3STT - chains A and B; structure by X-ray diffraction, 2.24 A resolution.

Chain A (and B):
Protein: Methylketone synthase I
Source organism: Lycopersicon hirsutum f. glabratum
Notes: chain B of this document is another copy of the same molecule, construct and numbering; everything in this record applies to it too
UniProt: E0YCS2 (E0YCS2_SOLHA); numbering as in UniProt (aligned over 1-265)
Sequence (267 residues; numbered -1 to 265; the number before each row is that of its first residue; numbers below 1 keep their minus sign (Gly-1 is residue -1)):
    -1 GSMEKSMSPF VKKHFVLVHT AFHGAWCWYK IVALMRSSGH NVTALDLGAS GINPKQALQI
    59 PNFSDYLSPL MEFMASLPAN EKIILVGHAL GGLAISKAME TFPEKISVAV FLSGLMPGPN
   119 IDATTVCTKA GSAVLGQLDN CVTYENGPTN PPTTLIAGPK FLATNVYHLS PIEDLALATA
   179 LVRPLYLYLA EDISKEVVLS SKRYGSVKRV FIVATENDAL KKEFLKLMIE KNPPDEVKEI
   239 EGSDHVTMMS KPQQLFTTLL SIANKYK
Disordered / not traced: -1 to 7 (chain B: -1 to 6)
Construct notes: expression tag (-1 to 0)
Ligand contacts: decanoic acid (DKA): Thr18, Ala19, Ala87, Leu88, Cys125, Ala128, Gly129, Val132, Leu153, Leu183, Tyr184, Leu185, Tyr186, Ile191, His243
Reported in the primary citation:
  - conformationally variable residues (helix shift): Asn215
  - catalytic residues: Thr18, His243 (proposed by the authors, not directly observed)
  - mutagenesis - T18A, T18A/A87S, A19F, A19M, A19M/A128M, A87C, A87S/N215D, L88W/V132W, A128W, V132W, H243A: decreased catalytic activity
  - mutagenesis - A128M, N215A: unchanged catalytic activity
  - mutagenesis - A87S: increased catalytic activity
  - mutagenesis - A87C: abolished catalytic activity
  - mutagenesis - T18A/A87S, A87C: decreased stability
  - mutagenesis - N215D: decreased catalytic activity on thioesterase/decarboxylase
  - mutagenesis - A87S/N215D: unchanged catalytic activity on thioesterase
  - mutagenesis - L88W: unchanged catalytic activity on 3-ketomyristate
  - mutagenesis - L88W, C125W, G129W (44-fold): increased catalytic activity on 3-ketoheptanoate
  - mutagenesis - G129W: decreased binding to 3-ketomyristate
  - mutagenesis - G129W: increased binding to 3-ketoheptanoate
  - mutagenesis - N215D: decreased catalytic activity (thioesterase/decarboxylase activity)
  - specificity-determining residues: Cys125, Gly129

How chain A and chain B interact:
Contacting residue pairs (29; chain A residue first):
  Trp24(A) with Leu175(B); Leu179(B), hydrophobic
  Tyr27(A) with Tyr27(B); Glu171(B); Ala174(B); Leu175(B), hydrophobic
  Ala31(A) with Glu171(B)
  Arg34(A) with Thr177(B), hydrogen bond
  Ile50(A) with Ala178(B); Leu179(B); Val180(B); Arg181(B)
  Pro52(A) with Gln54(B)
  Gln54(A) with Pro52(B); Gln54(B)
  Ile170(A) with Ala31(B), hydrophobic
  Glu171(A) with Tyr27(B); Ala31(B)
  Ala174(A) with Tyr27(B)
  Leu175(A) with Trp24(B); Tyr27(B), hydrophobic; Leu175(B), hydrophobic
  Thr177(A) with Arg34(B), hydrogen bond
  Ala178(A) with Ile50(B)
  Leu179(A) with Trp24(B), hydrophobic; Ile50(B); Leu179(B), hydrophobic
  Val180(A) with Ile50(B)
  Arg181(A) with Ile50(B)
Other interface residues (no listed pair), chain A (23 interface residues in all): Ala23, Lys28, Val30, Ser35, Asp44, Gly49, Asp172
Other interface residues (no listed pair), chain B (23 interface residues in all): Ala23, Lys28, Val30, Ser35, Asp44, Gly49, Ile170, Asp172

Summary:
The chain A/chain B interface involves 23 residues from each chain, with 2 hydrogen bonds. Its one
hydrogen-bonded contact is Arg34(A)-Thr177(B). Chain A binds decanoic acid. The paper reports catalytic
residues Thr18(A) and His243(A); T18A, T18A/A87S and A19F of chain A, among others, reduce catalytic activity;
18 substitutions were tested in all.
Chain A and chain B are both Methylketone synthase I (Lycopersicon hirsutum f. glabratum); the structure,
Crystal Structure of tomato Methylketone Synthase I Apo form, was determined by X-ray diffraction (same
publication as 3STU, 3STV, 3STW, 3STX and 3STY).
